8ZM3 - chains A and D of the 11 polymer chains in the assembly; structure by electron microscopy, 3.10 A resolution.

== Chain A ==
Molecule: 61-nt RNA strand
From: Candidatus Cloacimonetes bacterium ADurb.Bin088
Sequence (61 nucleotides; numbered -7 to 53; the number before each row is that of its first residue; numbers below 1 keep their minus sign (G-7 is residue -7)):
    -7 GUGAACCGGAUUGCCGUCAGGAAAUUAGGUGCGCUUAGCAGUAUUCCCCA
    43 CGCAUGUGGGG
Disordered / not traced: 46, 53

== Chain D ==
Molecule: CRISPR-associated endoribonuclease Cse3
From: Candidatus Cloacimonetes bacterium ADurb.Bin088
Notes: EC 3.1.-.-
UniProt: A0A1V6F8C4 (A0A1V6F8C4_9BACT); residues 1-272 here = UniProt positions 1-272
Amino-acid sequence (272 residues; numbered 1 to 272; the number before each row is that of its first residue):
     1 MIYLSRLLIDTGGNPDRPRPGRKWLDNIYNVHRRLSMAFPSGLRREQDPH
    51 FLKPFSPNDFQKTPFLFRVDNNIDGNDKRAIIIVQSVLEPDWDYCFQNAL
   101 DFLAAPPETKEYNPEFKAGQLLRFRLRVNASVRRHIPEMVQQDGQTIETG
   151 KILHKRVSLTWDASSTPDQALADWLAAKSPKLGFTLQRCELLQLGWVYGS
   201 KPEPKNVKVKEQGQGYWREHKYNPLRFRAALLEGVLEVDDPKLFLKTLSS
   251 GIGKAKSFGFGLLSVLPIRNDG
Disordered / not traced: 269-272

== Interface between chain A and chain D ==
Pairs across the interface - 60 pairs, chain A then chain D:
  A32(A) - Leu194(D)  base contact
  A32(A) - Trp196(D)  base contact
  A32(A) - Tyr198(D)  base contact
  G33(A) - Asp162(D)  hydrogen bond to the base
  G33(A) - Ala163(D)  hydrogen bond to the base
  G33(A) - Ser165(D)  hydrogen bond to the base
  G33(A) - Pro167(D)  base contact
  U34(A) - Trp161(D)  base contact
  U34(A) - Asp162(D)  base contact
  U34(A) - Ala163(D)  base contact
  A35(A) - Thr160(D)  base contact
  A35(A) - Trp161(D)  hydrogen bond to the base
  A35(A) - Asp162(D)  base contact
  U36(A) - Ile136(D)  sugar contact
  U36(A) - Glu138(D)  base contact
  U36(A) - Met139(D)  base contact
  U36(A) - Leu153(D)  base contact
  U36(A) - Lys155(D)  base contact
  U36(A) - Val157(D)  phosphate contact
  U37(A) - Asn129(D)  base contact
  U37(A) - Ser131(D)  base contact
  U37(A) - Lys155(D)  sugar contact
  U37(A) - Arg156(D)  hydrogen bond to the sugar
  U37(A) - Val157(D)  phosphate contact
  U37(A) - Ser158(D)  phosphate contact
  U37(A) - Trp196(D)  base contact
  U37(A) - Arg226(D)  base contact
  U37(A) - Arg228(D)  base contact
  C38(A) - Lys155(D)  salt bridge to the phosphate
  C38(A) - Pro224(D)  base contact
  C38(A) - Leu225(D)  base contact
  C38(A) - Arg226(D)  base contact
  C38(A) - Phe227(D)  base contact
  C39(A) - Lys155(D)  phosphate contact
  C39(A) - Arg156(D)  base contact
  C40(A) - Arg156(D)  base contact
  C41(A) - Arg133(D)  base contact
  A42(A) - Arg133(D)  base contact
  G44(A) - His154(D)  base contact
  C45(A) - His135(D)  base contact
  U47(A) - Arg133(D)  sugar contact
  U47(A) - Arg134(D)  phosphate contact
  U47(A) - His154(D)  hydrogen bond to the base
  G48(A) - Val132(D)  phosphate contact
  G48(A) - Arg133(D)  hydrogen bond to the phosphate
  G48(A) - Trp174(D)  phosphate contact
  G48(A) - Lys181(D)  phosphate contact
  U49(A) - Lys178(D)  phosphate contact
  U49(A) - Lys181(D)  salt bridge to the phosphate
  U49(A) - Lys254(D)  phosphate contact
  G50(A) - Arg156(D)  hydrogen bond to the base
  G50(A) - Gly253(D)  phosphate contact
  G50(A) - Lys256(D)  salt bridge to the phosphate
  G51(A) - Arg156(D)  hydrogen bond to the base
  G51(A) - Lys256(D)  phosphate contact
  G52(A) - Lys201(D)  sugar contact
  G52(A) - Leu225(D)  base contact
  G52(A) - Phe227(D)  base contact
  G52(A) - Ser257(D)  hydrogen bond to the phosphate
  G52(A) - Phe258(D)  base contact
Interface residues without a listed pair, chain A (20 interface residues in all): C31
Interface residues without a listed pair, chain D (44 interface residues in all): Ala130, Pro137, Ser164, Thr166, Gly195, Asn223

== In short ==
Chain A and chain D form an interface of 20 and 44 residues respectively, with 10 hydrogen bonds and 3 salt
bridges. Polar contacts include G33(A)-Asp162(D), G33(A)-Ala163(D) and G33(A)-Ser165(D).
Here chain A is a 61-nt RNA strand and chain D is CRISPR-associated endoribonuclease Cse3, both from
Candidatus Cloacimonetes bacterium ADurb.Bin088. Entry 8ZM3 (Cryo-EM strcuture of Cas5-HNH Cascade,apo-Conf2)
was determined by electron microscopy together with 8ZOL, 8ZP9, 9JXS and 8ZP7 from the same study.
